6GOP - chains L and M of the 28 polymer chains in the assembly; structure by X-ray diffraction, 2.90 A resolution.

== Chain L ==
Name: Proteasome subunit beta type-6
Source organism: Saccharomyces cerevisiae (strain ATCC 204508 / S288c)
Notes: EC 3.4.25.1
UniProt: P23724 (PSB6_YEAST); residues 1-222 here correspond to UniProt positions 20-241 (UniProt number = residue number + 19)
Amino-acid sequence (222 residues; numbered 1 to 222; the number before each row is that of its first residue):
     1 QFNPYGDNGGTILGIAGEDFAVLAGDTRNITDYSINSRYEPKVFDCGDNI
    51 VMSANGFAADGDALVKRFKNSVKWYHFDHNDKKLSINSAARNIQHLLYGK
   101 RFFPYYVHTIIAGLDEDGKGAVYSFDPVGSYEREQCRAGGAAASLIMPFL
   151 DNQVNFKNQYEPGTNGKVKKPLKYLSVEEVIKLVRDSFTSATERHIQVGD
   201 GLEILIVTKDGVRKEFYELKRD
Ion coordination: Mg2+: Asp222 (shared with 3 residues of chain V)

== Chain M ==
Name: Proteasome subunit beta type-7
Source organism: Saccharomyces cerevisiae (strain ATCC 204508 / S288c)
Notes: EC 3.4.25.1
UniProt: P30657 (PSB7_YEAST); residues -12 to 233 here correspond to UniProt positions 21-266 (UniProt number = residue number + 33)
Amino-acid sequence (246 residues; each row starts with the number of its first residue; numbers below 1 keep their minus sign (Thr-12 is residue -12)):
   -12 TQIANAGASPMVNTQQPIVTGTSVISMKYDNGVIIAADNLGSYGSLLRFN
    38 GVERLIPVGDNTVVGISGDISDMQHIERLLKDLVTENAYDNPLADAEEAL
    88 EPSYIFEYLATVMYQRRSKMNPLWNAIIVAGVQSNGDQFLRYVNLLGVTY
   138 SSPTLATGFGAHMANPLLRKVVDRESDIPKTTVQVAEEAIVNAMRVLYYR
   188 DARSSRNFSLAIIDKNTGLTFKKNLQVENMKWDFAKDIKGYGTQKI
Not modelled in the structure: -12 to 0

== Interface between chain L and chain M ==
Residue-residue contacts (42; chain L residue first):
  Gln1(L) - Thr1(M)  hydrogen bond
  Phe2(L) - Thr1(M)
  Phe2(L) - Arg104(M)
  Phe2(L) - Met107(M)
  Phe2(L) - Pro109(M)  hydrophobic
  Phe2(L) - Trp111(M)  hydrophobic
  Phe2(L) - Leu132(M)  hydrophobic
  Phe2(L) - Leu133(M)  hydrophobic
  Asn3(L) - Leu133(M)
  Pro4(L) - Arg104(M)  hydrogen bond (backbone-side chain)
  Pro4(L) - Met107(M)  hydrophobic
  Pro4(L) - Leu133(M)
  Tyr5(L) - Arg104(M)
  Asn8(L) - Val135(M)
  Asn29(L) - Tyr137(M)
  Ser34(L) - His149(M)  hydrogen bond
  Ile35(L) - Arg156(M)  hydrogen bond (backbone-side chain)
  Asn36(L) - Tyr137(M)
  Asn36(L) - Ser139(M)
  Asn36(L) - Arg156(M)
  Ser37(L) - Ser138(M)  hydrogen bond (side chain-backbone)
  Glu40(L) - Arg128(M)  salt bridge
  Glu40(L) - Tyr137(M)
  Glu40(L) - Ser138(M)  hydrogen bond (side chain-backbone)
  Phe57(L) - Arg104(M)
  Phe57(L) - Leu133(M)
  Phe57(L) - Val135(M)  hydrophobic
  Ala59(L) - Tyr101(M)
  Ala59(L) - Leu133(M)
  Ala59(L) - Gly134(M)
  Ala59(L) - Val135(M)
  Asp60(L) - Tyr101(M)  hydrogen bond
  Asp60(L) - Arg104(M)  salt bridge
  Asp62(L) - Thr136(M)  hydrogen bond
  Ala63(L) - Tyr101(M)
  Lys66(L) - Glu94(M)  salt bridge
  Phe103(L) - Arg104(M)
  Phe103(L) - Ser105(M)
  Tyr105(L) - Tyr101(M)
  Glu218(L) - Arg161(M)  salt bridge
  Arg221(L) - Asp160(M)  salt bridge
  Arg221(L) - Arg161(M)
Other interface residues (no listed pair), chain L (26 interface residues in all): Gly6, Arg38, Tyr39, Lys100
Other interface residues (no listed pair), chain M (22 interface residues in all): Leu142

== Overview ==
26 residues of chain L and 22 residues of chain M are in contact; the contacts include 8 hydrogen bonds and 5
salt bridges. Polar contacts include Glu40(L)-Arg128(M), Asp60(L)-Arg104(M) and Lys66(L)-Glu94(M).
Chain L is Proteasome subunit beta type-6 and chain M is Proteasome subunit beta type-7, both from
Saccharomyces cerevisiae (strain ATCC 204508 / S288c); the structure, Yeast 20S Proteasome in complex with
Homosalinosporamide A, was determined by X-ray diffraction.
